3B0M - chain A; structure by X-ray diffraction, 1.90 A resolution.

Chain A:
Molecule: Nitrite reductase
Source organism: Nicotiana tabacum
Notes: EC 1.7.7.1; fragment: residues in UNP 19-580
UniProtKB: Q76KB0 (Q76KB0_TOBAC); residues -6 to 555 here correspond to UniProt positions 19-580 (UniProt number = residue number + 25)
Sequence (584 residues; each row starts with the number of its first residue; numbers below 1 keep their minus sign (Met-28 is residue -28)):
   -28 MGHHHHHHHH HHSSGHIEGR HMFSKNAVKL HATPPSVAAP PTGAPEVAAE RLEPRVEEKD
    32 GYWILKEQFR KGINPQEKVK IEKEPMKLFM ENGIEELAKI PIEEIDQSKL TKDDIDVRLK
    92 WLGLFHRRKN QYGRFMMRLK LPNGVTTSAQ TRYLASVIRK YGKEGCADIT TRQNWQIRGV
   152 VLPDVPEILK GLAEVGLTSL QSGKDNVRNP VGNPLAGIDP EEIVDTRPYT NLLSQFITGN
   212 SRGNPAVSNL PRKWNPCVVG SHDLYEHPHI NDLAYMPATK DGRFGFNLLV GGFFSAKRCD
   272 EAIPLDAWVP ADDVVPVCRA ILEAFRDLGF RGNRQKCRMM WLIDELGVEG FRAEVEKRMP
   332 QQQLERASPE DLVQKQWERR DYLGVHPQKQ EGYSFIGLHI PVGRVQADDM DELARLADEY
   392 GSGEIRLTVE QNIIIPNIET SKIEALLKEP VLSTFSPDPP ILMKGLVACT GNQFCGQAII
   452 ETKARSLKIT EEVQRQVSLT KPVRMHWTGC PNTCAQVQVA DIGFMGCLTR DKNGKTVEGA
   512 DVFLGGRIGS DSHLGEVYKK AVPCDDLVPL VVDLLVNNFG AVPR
Unresolved in the structure: -28 to 17
Differences from the reference sequence: expression tag (-28 to -7); engineered mutation Lys175 (Met200 in Q76KB0); conflict Arg290 (Lys315 in Q76KB0)
Metal / ion sites: K+: Ile371, Glu401, Gln402, Asn403; 4Fe-4S cluster Fe: Cys440, Cys446, Cys481, Cys485; siroheme Fe near Cys485 (its only coordinating residue here)
Small-molecule neighbours:
  - 4Fe-4S cluster (SF4): Cys440, Thr441, Gly442, Cys446, Gln448, Ala449, Thr479, Gly480, Cys481, Asn483, Thr484, Cys485
  - siroheme (SRM): Lys91, Phe96, Arg98, Met107, Arg109, Ile140, Thr141, Thr142, Arg143, Asn145, Gln147, Arg149, Arg223, Lys224, Asn226, Ile241, Phe264, Phe265, Ser266, Arg309, Gln402, Ala439, Cys440, Thr441, Phe445, Cys446, Gly447, Gln448, Asn483, Thr484, Cys485, Gln487

Summary:
Bound to chain A: siroheme and 4Fe-4S cluster. Ile371, Glu401, Gln402 and Asn403 coordinate K+. The 4Fe-4S
cluster Fe site is built by Cys440, Cys446, Cys481 and Cys485.
Chain A is Nitrite reductase (Nicotiana tabacum); the structure, M175K mutant of assimilatory nitrite
reductase (Nii3) from tobbaco leaf, was determined by X-ray diffraction together with 3B0G, 3B0H, 3B0J, 3B0L
and 3B0N from the same study.
